Entry 3SVU (X-ray diffraction, 2.69 A resolution); this record covers chain A.

Chain A:
Molecule: mkate S143C
From: Artificial gene
Notes: engineered mutation(s): S143C
Amino-acid sequence (233 residues; numbered -3 to 231; 2 numbers in that range are skipped by the numbering (no residue carries them; nothing is unmodelled there); the number before each row is that of its first residue; numbers below 1 keep their minus sign (Ala-3 is residue -3)):
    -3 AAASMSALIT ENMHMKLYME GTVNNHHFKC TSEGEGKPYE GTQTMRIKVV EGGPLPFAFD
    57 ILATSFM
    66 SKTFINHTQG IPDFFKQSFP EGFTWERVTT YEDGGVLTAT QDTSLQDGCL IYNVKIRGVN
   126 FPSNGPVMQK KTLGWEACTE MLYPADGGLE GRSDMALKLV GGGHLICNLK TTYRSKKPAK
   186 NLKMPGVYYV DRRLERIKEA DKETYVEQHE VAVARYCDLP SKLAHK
Unresolved in the structure: -3 to 1, 229-231
Covalently attached groups: covalent link Met63-Ser66
Modified positions: Met63 ({(4Z)-4-(4-hydroxybenzylidene)-2-[3-(methylthio)propanimidoyl]-5-oxo-4,5-dihydro-1H-imidazol-1-yl}acetic acid; NRQ)

In short:
Chain A is mkate S143C (Artificial gene); the structure, Crystal structure of mKate mutant S143C, was
determined by X-ray diffraction together with 3SVN, 3SVO, 3SVR and 3SVS from the same study.
